PDB entry 5YV1 | X-ray diffraction, 2.09 A resolution | chains F and H of the 3 polymer chains in the assembly

# Chain F
Molecule: DNA polymerase IV
Source organism: Escherichia coli K-12
Notes: EC 2.7.7.7
UniProt: Q47155 (DPO4_ECOLI); residues 2-351 here = UniProt positions 2-351
Sequence (352 residues; row label = number of the first residue in the row; numbering starts at 0):
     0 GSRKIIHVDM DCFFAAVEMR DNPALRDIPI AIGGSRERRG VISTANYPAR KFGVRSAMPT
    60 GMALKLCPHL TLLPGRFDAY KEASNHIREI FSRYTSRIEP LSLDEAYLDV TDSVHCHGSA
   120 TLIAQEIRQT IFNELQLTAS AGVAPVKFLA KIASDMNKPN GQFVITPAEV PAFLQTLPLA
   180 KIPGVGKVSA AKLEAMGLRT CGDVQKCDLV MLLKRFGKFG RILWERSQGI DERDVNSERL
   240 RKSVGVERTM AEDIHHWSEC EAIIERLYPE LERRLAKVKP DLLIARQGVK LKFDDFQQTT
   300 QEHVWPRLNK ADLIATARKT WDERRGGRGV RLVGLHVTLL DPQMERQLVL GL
Unresolved in the structure: 342-351
Differences from the reference sequence: expression tag (0-1)
Metal / ion sites: Mg2+ site 1: Asp8, Met9, Asp103 (together with phosphate ion) (shared with DT874(H) of chain H); Mg2+ site 2: Asp8, Asp103, Glu104 (shared with DC873(H), DT874(H) of chain H)
Swiss-Prot annotation at these positions:
  - active site: Glu104
  - binding site (Mg(2+)): Asp8, Asp103
  - site: Phe13 (Substrate discrimination)
  - natural variant: Glu36 to Arg38 (sequence variant, change not given here; In strain: ECOR 45B1), Gln124 (Q124K: In strain: ECOR 35D), Asn132 (N132S: In strain: ECOR 34B1 and ECOR 37UG), Gln135 (Q135H: In strain: ECOR 70B1), Pro170 (P170S: In strain: ECOR 37UG), Ala171 (A171T: In strain: ECOR 45B1, ECOR 46D and 2 more), Leu176 (L176F: In strain: ECOR 37UG), Gly201 (G201S: In strain: ECOR 59B2), Met210 (M210I: In strain: ECOR 37UG, ECOR 45B1 and 4 more; M210T: In strain: ECOR 35D, ECOR 46D and 6 more), Arg225 (R225C: In strain: ECOR 59B2 and ECOR 60B2), Ala310 (A310S: In strain: ECOR 57B2, ECOR 59B2 and 2 more), Asp321 (D321N: In strain: ECOR 35D)
  - mutagenesis: Asp8 (D8A/H: Loss of function), Arg49 (R49A/F: Loss of function), Asp103 (D103A/N: Loss of function), Glu104 (E104A: Loss of function)
Reported in the primary citation:
  - conformationally variable residues (side-chain flip): Arg49
  - mutagenesis - R49A: abolished catalytic activity

# Chain H
Molecule: DTN2
Sequence (19 nucleotides; each row starts with the number of its first residue):
   856 TCTAGGGTCC TAGGACCCT
Unresolved in the structure: 856-859
Metal / ion sites: Mg2+ site 1: DC873, DT874 (shared with Asp8(F), Asp103(F), Glu104(F) of chain F); Mg2+ site 2: DT874 (together with phosphate ion) (shared with Asp8(F), Met9(F), Asp103(F) of chain F)

# Chain F / chain H interface
Pairs across the interface - 37 pairs, chain F then chain H:
  Asp8(F) with DT874(H), phosphate contact
  Phe12(F) with DT874(H), hydrogen bond to the phosphate
  Phe13(F) with DT874(H), hydrogen bond to the phosphate
  Ser42(F) with DT874(H), hydrogen bond to the base
  Thr43(F) with DT874(H), phosphate contact
  Ser55(F) with DT874(H), base contact
  Ser101(F) with DC873(H), sugar contact
  Asp103(F) with DC873(H), phosphate contact; DT874(H), phosphate contact
  Glu104(F) with DC873(H), phosphate contact; DT874(H), phosphate contact
  Lys150(F) with DC873(H), salt bridge to the phosphate
  Ile181(F) with DC872(H), phosphate contact
  Pro182(F) with DC872(H), phosphate contact
  Gly183(F) with DC871(H), hydrogen bond to the phosphate; DC872(H), hydrogen bond to the phosphate
  Val184(F) with DC872(H), phosphate contact
  Gly185(F) with DC871(H), hydrogen bond to the phosphate; DC872(H), phosphate contact
  Lys186(F) with DC871(H), hydrogen bond to the phosphate
  Val187(F) with DA870(H), phosphate contact; DC871(H), hydrogen bond to the phosphate
  Ser188(F) with DA870(H), phosphate contact; DC871(H), hydrogen bond to the phosphate
  Arg285(F) with DC865(H), sugar contact; DT866(H), salt bridge to the phosphate
  Thr298(F) with DG868(H), hydrogen bond to the phosphate
  Thr299(F) with DA867(H), sugar contact; DG868(H), hydrogen bond to the phosphate
  Gln300(F) with DA867(H), phosphate contact
  Glu301(F) with DT866(H), sugar contact; DA867(H), hydrogen bond to the phosphate
  His302(F) with DT866(H), phosphate contact
  Val303(F) with DC865(H), phosphate contact; DT866(H), hydrogen bond to the phosphate
  Arg323(F) with DA867(H), salt bridge to the phosphate; DG868(H), salt bridge to the phosphate
Also at the interface, not in a pair above, chain F (30 interface residues in all): Met9, Cys11, Ala56, Gln297
Also at the interface, not in a pair above, chain H (10 interface residues in all): DG869

# In short
Chain F and chain H form an interface of 30 and 10 residues respectively; the contacts include 13 hydrogen
bonds and 4 salt bridges. Polar contacts include Ser42(F)-DT874(H), Phe12(F)-DT874(H) and Phe13(F)-DT874(H).
From the paper: R49A of chain F abolishes catalytic activity; conformational variability at Arg49(F).
Chain F is DNA polymerase IV (Escherichia coli K-12) and chain H is DTN2; the structure, DNA polymerase IV -
DNA ternary complex 13, was determined by X-ray diffraction together with 5YUR, 5YUS, 5YUT, 5YUU, 5YUV, 5YUW
and 10 further entries from the same study.
